PDB entry 7JK5 | electron microscopy, 3.90 A resolution | chains B and C of the 8 polymer chains in the assembly

Chain B:
Protein: Origin recognition complex subunit 2
Source organism: Drosophila melanogaster
Reference sequence: Q24168 (ORC2_DROME); numbering as in UniProt (aligned over 1-618)
Amino-acid sequence (618 residues; row label = number of the first residue in the row):
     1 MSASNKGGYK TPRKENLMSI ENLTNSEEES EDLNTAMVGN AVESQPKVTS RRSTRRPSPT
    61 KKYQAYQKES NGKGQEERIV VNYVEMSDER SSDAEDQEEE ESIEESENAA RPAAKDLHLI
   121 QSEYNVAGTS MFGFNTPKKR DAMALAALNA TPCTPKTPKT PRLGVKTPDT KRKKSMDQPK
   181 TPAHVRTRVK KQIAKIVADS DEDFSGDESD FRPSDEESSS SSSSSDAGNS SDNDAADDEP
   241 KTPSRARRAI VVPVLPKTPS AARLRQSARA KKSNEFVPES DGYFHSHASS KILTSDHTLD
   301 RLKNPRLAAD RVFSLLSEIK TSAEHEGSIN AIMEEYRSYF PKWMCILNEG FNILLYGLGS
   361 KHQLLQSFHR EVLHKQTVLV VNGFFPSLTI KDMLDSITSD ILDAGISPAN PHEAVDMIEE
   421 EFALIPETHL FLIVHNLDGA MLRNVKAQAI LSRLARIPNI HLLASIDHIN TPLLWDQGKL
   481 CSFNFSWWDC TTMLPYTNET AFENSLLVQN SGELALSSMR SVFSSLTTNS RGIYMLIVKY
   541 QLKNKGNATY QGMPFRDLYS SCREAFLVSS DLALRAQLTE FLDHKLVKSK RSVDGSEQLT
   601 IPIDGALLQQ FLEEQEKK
Disordered / not traced: 1-327, 503-618
Swiss-Prot annotation at these positions:
  - modified residue: Thr24 (Phosphothreonine), Ser26 (Phosphoserine), Ser30 (Phosphoserine), Ser87 (Phosphoserine), Ser91 (Phosphoserine), Ser92 (Phosphoserine), Thr151 (Phosphothreonine), Thr154 (Phosphothreonine), Thr157 (Phosphothreonine), Thr160 (Phosphothreonine), Thr167 (Phosphothreonine), Thr170 (Phosphothreonine), Thr181 (Phosphothreonine), Thr258 (Phosphothreonine), Ser260 (Phosphoserine)

Chain C:
Protein: Origin recognition complex subunit 3
Source organism: Drosophila melanogaster
Reference sequence: Q7K2L1 (Q7K2L1_DROME); residues 1-721 here = UniProt positions 1-721
Amino-acid sequence (721 residues; row label = number of the first residue in the row):
     1 MDPTISVSKG CFVYKNGATR AGKKAASKRK RPAAESSSLL GKEVVQQPFY EEYRKAWNQI
    61 NDHIADLQHR SYARTLEQLV DFVVGQAERD TPDEVLPTAA LLTGINQPDH LSQFTALTQR
   121 LHAQRAAMVC VLQSRDCATL KAAVETLVFG LVEDNAEVEQ MEDEDEDEDG AERDRKRLRR
   181 SQCTMKQLKS WYTNNFDSEQ KRRQLVVILP DFECFNASVL QDLILILSAH CGSLPFVLVL
   241 GVATAMTAVH GTLPYHVSSK IRLRVFQTQA APTGLNEVLD KVLLSPKYAF HLSGKTFKFL
   301 THIFLYYDFS IHGFIQGFKY CLMEHFFGGN AFALCTDYSK ALGRIKQLTH EDMETIRRLP
   361 SFRPYVEQIN DCKRIIAVLT DDDYLKKKLP QLLRDCLLHF LLFRCSLEFL TELVGDLPRC
   421 PLGKLRRELY VNCLNRAIIS TPEYKECLQM LSFLSKDEFV AKVNRALERT EQFLVEEIAP
   481 LELGEACTAV LRPKLEAIRL AVDEVVKATM ATITTTSPNE TRQATDHLTP VASRQELKDQ
   541 LLQRSKEDKM RHQLNTPTTQ FGRALQKTLQ LIETQIVQDH LRALQDAPPI HELFVFSDIA
   601 TVRRNIIGAP RAALHTALNN PHFYMQCKCC ELQDQSLLVG TLPDLSVVYK LHLECGRMIN
   661 LFDWLQAFRS VVSDSDHEEV AQEQIDPQIQ ARFTRAVAEL QFLGYIKMSK RKTDHATRLT
   721 W
Disordered / not traced: 1-7, 21-37, 90-93, 160-176, 200-201, 370-374, 508-561, 632-640, 673-686, 720-721
What the authors report for this chain:
  - mutagenesis - K141A (3-fold): decreased binding to DNA

Chain B / chain C interface:
Pairs across the interface (92):
  Ser328(B) - Met625(C)
  Ile332(B) - Tyr624(C)
  Ile332(B) - Met625(C)  hydrophobic
  Lys342(B) - Tyr320(C)
  Lys342(B) - Glu324(C)  salt bridge
  Met344(B) - Leu39(C)  hydrophobic
  Met344(B) - Leu40(C)  hydrophobic
  Cys345(B) - Leu40(C)  hydrophobic
  Cys345(B) - Phe327(C)  hydrophobic
  Ile346(B) - Met323(C)  hydrophobic
  Leu347(B) - Leu39(C)
  Asn348(B) - Ser38(C)
  Asn348(B) - Leu39(C)
  Asn348(B) - Leu40(C)
  Asn348(B) - Tyr50(C)
  Glu349(B) - Tyr50(C)  hydrogen bond
  Glu349(B) - Tyr53(C)  hydrogen bond
  Glu349(B) - Arg54(C)  salt bridge
  Glu349(B) - Lys319(C)  hydrogen bond (backbone-side chain)
  Phe351(B) - Gln316(C)
  Phe351(B) - Tyr320(C)  hydrophobic
  Tyr356(B) - Arg604(C)
  Tyr356(B) - Ala609(C)
  Tyr356(B) - Ala613(C)  hydrophobic
  Leu358(B) - Leu614(C)  hydrophobic
  Leu358(B) - Ala617(C)  hydrophobic
  Leu358(B) - Leu618(C)  hydrophobic
  His369(B) - Tyr14(C)
  Lys375(B) - Asn16(C)
  Gln376(B) - Tyr14(C)
  Gln376(B) - Asn16(C)
  Thr377(B) - Lys15(C)
  Val378(B) - Val13(C)
  Val378(B) - Tyr14(C)  hydrogen bond (backbone-backbone)
  Leu379(B) - Phe12(C)
  Leu379(B) - Val13(C)  hydrophobic
  Val380(B) - Cys11(C)
  Val380(B) - Phe12(C)  hydrogen bond (backbone-backbone)
  Asn382(B) - Gly10(C)
  Asn382(B) - Phe12(C)
  Phe385(B) - Ser8(C)
  Phe385(B) - Lys9(C)
  Phe385(B) - Gly10(C)
  Leu388(B) - Gly10(C)
  Ser396(B) - Cys11(C)
  Ser396(B) - Val13(C)
  Asp400(B) - Val13(C)
  Asp400(B) - Lys15(C)
  Ile401(B) - Ala18(C)
  Ile401(B) - Thr19(C)
  Leu402(B) - Thr19(C)
  Leu402(B) - Arg20(C)
  Asp403(B) - Ala18(C)
  Asp403(B) - Thr19(C)
  Ala404(B) - Arg20(C)
  His412(B) - Arg135(C)
  Glu413(B) - Arg180(C)  salt bridge
  Ile425(B) - Arg20(C)
  Glu427(B) - Ser38(C)  hydrogen bond
  His429(B) - Ser38(C)  hydrogen bond
  His429(B) - Leu39(C)
  Phe431(B) - Leu39(C)  hydrophobic
  Asn436(B) - Phe702(C)
  Arg453(B) - Arg135(C)
  His461(B) - Leu39(C)
  Asp467(B) - Phe702(C)
  Asp467(B) - Leu703(C)
  His468(B) - Phe702(C)
  His468(B) - Gly704(C)
  Ile469(B) - Arg611(C)
  Ile469(B) - Leu614(C)  hydrophobic
  Ile469(B) - Leu703(C)
  Ile469(B) - Tyr705(C)
  Asn470(B) - Arg611(C)
  Gln477(B) - Asp308(C)  hydrogen bond
  Cys481(B) - Asn106(C)
  Cys481(B) - Pro108(C)  hydrophobic
  Asn484(B) - Gln316(C)  hydrogen bond
  Ser486(B) - Tyr320(C)
  Ser486(B) - Asn605(C)
  Trp487(B) - Arg604(C)
  Trp487(B) - Asn605(C)  hydrogen bond (backbone-backbone)
  Trp487(B) - Ile606(C)
  Trp487(B) - Gly608(C)
  Trp488(B) - Asn605(C)
  Asp489(B) - Tyr624(C)  hydrogen bond
  Thr491(B) - Tyr624(C)
  Met493(B) - Ala617(C)
  Pro495(B) - Arg695(C)
  Tyr496(B) - Glu699(C)
  Tyr496(B) - Phe702(C)  hydrophobic
  Glu499(B) - Phe702(C)
Other interface residues (no listed pair), chain B (59 interface residues in all): Gly357, Val381, Asp392, Asn410, Gly478, Leu494
Other interface residues (no listed pair), chain C (52 interface residues in all): Asp136, Ser310, His312, Pro610, Pro621

In short:
Chain B and chain C form an interface of 59 and 52 residues respectively; the contacts include 11 hydrogen
bonds and 3 salt bridges. Among the polar pairs are Lys342(B)-Glu324(C), Glu349(B)-Arg54(C) and
Glu413(B)-Arg180(C). From the paper: K141A of chain C reduces binding to DNA.
Chain B is Origin recognition complex subunit 2 and chain C is Origin recognition complex subunit 3, both from
Drosophila melanogaster; the structure, Structure of Drosophila ORC bound to DNA, was determined by electron
microscopy, deposited together with 7JGR, 7JGS, 7JK2, 7JK3, 7JK4 and 7JK6.
